Entry 2DVA (X-ray diffraction, 2.20 A resolution); this record covers chains A and B of the 4 polymer chains in the assembly.

# Chain A (and B)
Molecule: Galactose-binding lectin
Organism: Arachis hypogaea
Notes: chain B of this document is another copy of the same molecule, construct and numbering; everything in this record applies to it too
UniProt: P02872 (LECG_ARAHY); residues 1-236 here correspond to UniProt positions 24-259 (UniProt number = residue number + 23)
Amino-acid sequence (236 residues; each row starts with the number of its first residue):
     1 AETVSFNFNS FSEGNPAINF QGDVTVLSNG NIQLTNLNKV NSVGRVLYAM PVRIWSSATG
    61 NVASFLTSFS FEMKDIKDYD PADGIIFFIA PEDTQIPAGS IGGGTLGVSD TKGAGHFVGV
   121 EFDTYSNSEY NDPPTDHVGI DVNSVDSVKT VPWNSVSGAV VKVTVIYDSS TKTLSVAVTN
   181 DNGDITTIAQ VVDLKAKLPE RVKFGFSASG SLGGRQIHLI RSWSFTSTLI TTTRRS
Not modelled in the structure: 233-236
Bound ions: Mn2+: Glu121, Asp123, Asp132, His137; Ca2+: Asp123, Tyr125, Asn127, Asp132
Curated features (UniProtKB/Swiss-Prot):
  - binding site (Mn(2+)): Glu121, Asp123, Asp132, His137
  - binding site (Ca(2+)): Asp123, Tyr125, Asn127, Asp132

# Interface between chain A and chain B
Pairs across the interface (21; chain A residue first):
  Glu2(A) with Ser12(B), hydrogen bond; Asn15(B)
  Ser5(A) with Ser5(B)
  Ser12(A) with Glu2(B), hydrogen bond
  Gly14(A) with Arg53(B), hydrogen bond (backbone-side chain)
  Asn15(A) with Glu2(B)
  Pro16(A) with Glu2(B); Pro51(B); Arg53(B); Arg201(B)
  Ala17(A) with Met50(B), hydrophobic
  Met50(A) with Ala17(B), hydrophobic; Tyr48(B)
  Pro51(A) with Pro16(B)
  Arg53(A) with Ser12(B); Glu13(B), hydrogen bond (side chain-backbone); Gly14(B); Asn15(B); Pro16(B)
  Arg201(A) with Pro16(B)
  Thr231(A) with Ser12(B)
Interface residues without a listed pair, chain A (15 interface residues in all): Ala1, Glu13, Tyr48
Interface residues without a listed pair, chain B (15 interface residues in all): Ser10, Thr231

# In short
Chain A and chain B each contribute 15 residues to their interface, with 4 hydrogen bonds. Polar contacts
include Glu2(A)-Ser12(B), Gly14(A)-Arg53(B) and Arg53(A)-Glu13(B). Curated annotation (UniProt) lists 4
Mn2+-binding residues and 4 Ca2+-binding residues on chain A.
Both chains are Galactose-binding lectin (Arachis hypogaea). Entry 2DVA (Crystal structure of peanut lectin
GAL-BETA-1,3-GALNAC-ALPHA-O-ME (Methyl-T-antigen) complex) was determined by X-ray diffraction (same
publication as 2DV9, 2DVB, 2DVD, 2DVF and 2DVG).
